Entry 6KQE (X-ray diffraction, 3.30 A resolution); this record covers chains F and H of the 9 polymer chains in the assembly.

== Chain F ==
Name: RNA polymerase sigma factor SigA
Source organism: Thermus thermophilus (strain HB8 / ATCC 27634 / DSM 579)
UniProtKB: Q5SKW1 (Q5SKW1_THET8); residue numbers follow UniProt; this construct covers 1-423
Chain sequence (443 residues; row label = number of the first residue in the row; numbers below 1 keep their minus sign (Met-19 is residue -19)):
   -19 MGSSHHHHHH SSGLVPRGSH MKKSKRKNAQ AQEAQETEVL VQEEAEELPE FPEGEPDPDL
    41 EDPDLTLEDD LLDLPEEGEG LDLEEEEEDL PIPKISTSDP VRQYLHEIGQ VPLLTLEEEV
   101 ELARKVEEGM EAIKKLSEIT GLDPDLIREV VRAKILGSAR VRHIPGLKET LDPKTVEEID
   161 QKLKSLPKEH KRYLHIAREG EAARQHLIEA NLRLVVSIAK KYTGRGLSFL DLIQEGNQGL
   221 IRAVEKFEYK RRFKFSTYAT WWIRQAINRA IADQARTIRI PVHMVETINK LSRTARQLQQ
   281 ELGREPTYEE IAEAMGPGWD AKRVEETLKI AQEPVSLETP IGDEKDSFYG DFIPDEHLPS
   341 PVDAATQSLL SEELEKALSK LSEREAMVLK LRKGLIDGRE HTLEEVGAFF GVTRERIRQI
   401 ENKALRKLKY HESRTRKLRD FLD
Not modelled in the structure: -19 to 77
Construct notes: initiating methionine (-19); expression tag (-18 to 0)

== Chain H ==
Molecule: 27-nt DNA strand
Sequence (27 nucleotides; each row starts with the number of its first residue):
     1 TATAATGGGA GCTGTCACGG ATGCAGG
Not modelled in the structure: 25-27

== Interface between chain F and chain H ==
Residue-residue contacts - 37 pairs, chain F then chain H:
  Asp79(F) - DG8(H)  hydrogen bond to the base
  Val81(F) - DG8(H)  base contact
  Arg82(F) - DG8(H)  base contact
  Leu85(F) - DG7(H)  base contact
  Leu85(F) - DG8(H)  base contact
  His86(F) - DG7(H)  base contact
  Ile88(F) - DG7(H)  sugar contact
  Gly89(F) - DG7(H)  base contact
  Leu93(F) - DT6(H)  sugar contact
  Asn191(F) - DT6(H)  hydrogen bond to the base
  Arg193(F) - DT6(H)  hydrogen bond to the base
  Arg193(F) - DG7(H)  hydrogen bond to the base
  Leu194(F) - DA5(H)  sugar contact
  Leu194(F) - DT6(H)  hydrogen bond to the base
  Val196(F) - DG8(H)  sugar contact
  Ser197(F) - DT6(H)  sugar contact
  Lys200(F) - DG8(H)  salt bridge to the phosphate
  Phe209(F) - DG8(H)  sugar contact
  Lys226(F) - DA2(H)  hydrogen bond to the base
  Phe227(F) - DA2(H)  base contact
  Glu228(F) - DA2(H)  hydrogen bond to the base
  Arg231(F) - DA2(H)  base contact
  Phe233(F) - DA2(H)  base contact
  Phe233(F) - DT3(H)  sugar contact
  Phe233(F) - DA4(H)  phosphate contact
  Lys234(F) - DA4(H)  hydrogen bond to the phosphate
  Lys234(F) - DA5(H)  salt bridge to the phosphate
  Ser236(F) - DA4(H)  sugar contact
  Ser236(F) - DA5(H)  hydrogen bond to the phosphate
  Thr237(F) - DA2(H)  sugar contact
  Thr237(F) - DT3(H)  sugar contact
  Thr237(F) - DA4(H)  hydrogen bond to the phosphate
  Thr237(F) - DA5(H)  base contact
  Tyr238(F) - DT1(H)  base contact
  Tyr238(F) - DA2(H)  stacking on the base
  Thr240(F) - DA5(H)  hydrogen bond to the base
  Trp241(F) - DT1(H)  sugar contact
Also at the interface, not in a pair above, chain F (30 interface residues in all): Ala190, Leu192, Arg232, Arg244
Also at the interface, not in a pair above, chain H (9 interface residues in all): DG9

== In short ==
30 residues of chain F face 9 of chain H across their interface, with 11 hydrogen bonds, 2 salt bridges and 1
aromatic stacking contact. Polar contacts include Asp79(F)-DG8(H), Asn191(F)-DT6(H) and Arg193(F)-DT6(H).
Chain F is RNA polymerase sigma factor SigA (Thermus thermophilus (strain HB8 / ATCC 27634 / DSM 579)) and
chain H is a 27-nt DNA strand; the structure, Thermus thermophilus initial transcription complex comprising
sigma A and 5'-OH RNA of 4 nt, was determined by X-ray diffraction, deposited together with 6KQD, 6KQF, 6KQG,
6KQH, 6KQL, 6KQM and 6 further entries.
